6VZ4 - chains G and I of the 14 polymer chains in the assembly; structure by electron microscopy, 3.90 A resolution.

== Chain G ==
Protein: Histone H2A
Organism: Xenopus laevis
UniProtKB: Q6AZJ8 (Q6AZJ8_XENLA); numbering as in UniProt (aligned over 1-130)
Amino-acid sequence (130 residues; numbered 1 to 130; the number before each row is that of its first residue):
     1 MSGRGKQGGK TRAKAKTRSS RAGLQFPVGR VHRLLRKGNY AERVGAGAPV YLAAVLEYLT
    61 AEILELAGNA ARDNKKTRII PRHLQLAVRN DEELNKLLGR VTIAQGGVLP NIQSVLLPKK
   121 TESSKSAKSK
Disordered / not traced: 1-12, 120-130

== Chain I ==
Molecule: 185-nt DNA strand
Organism: synthetic construct
Sequence (185 nucleotides; each row starts with the number of its first residue; numbers below 1 keep their minus sign (DA-19 is residue -19)):
   -19 ATCACCCTAG GTCTCTGATG CTCGAGAATC CCGGTGCCGA GGCCGCTCAA TTGGTCGTAG
    41 ACAGCTCTAG CACCGCTTAA ACGCACGTAC GCGCTGTCCC CCGCGTTTTA ACCGCCAAGG
   101 GGATTACTCC CTAGTCTCCA GGCACGTGTC AGATATATAC ATCCTGACAC GCGGTGAACA
   161 GCGAT
Disordered / not traced: -19 to 1, 148-165

== Chain G / chain I interface ==
Contacting residue pairs (11; chain G residue first):
  Lys14(G) - DT32(I)  phosphate contact
  Ala15(G) - DT32(I)  phosphate contact
  Lys16(G) - DT31(I)  phosphate contact
  Lys16(G) - DT32(I)  hydrogen bond to the phosphate
  Thr17(G) - DT31(I)  phosphate contact
  Arg18(G) - DT31(I)  phosphate contact
  Arg21(G) - DT32(I)  salt bridge to the phosphate
  Gly29(G) - DT31(I)  phosphate contact
  Arg33(G) - DA30(I)  salt bridge to the phosphate
  Arg43(G) - DA39(I)  hydrogen bond to the sugar
  Arg78(G) - DA20(I)  hydrogen bond to the sugar
Also at the interface, not in a pair above, chain G (12 interface residues in all): Ala13, Arg30
Also at the interface, not in a pair above, chain I (8 interface residues in all): DA29, DG33, DG37

== Overview ==
12 residues of chain G and 8 residues of chain I are in contact, with 3 hydrogen bonds and 2 salt bridges.
Polar contacts include Arg43(G)-DA39(I), Arg78(G)-DA20(I) and Lys16(G)-DT32(I).
Chain G is Histone H2A (Xenopus laevis) and chain I is a 185-nt DNA strand (synthetic construct); the
structure, Cryo-EM structure of Sth1-Arp7-Arp9-Rtt102 bound to the nucleosome in ADP Beryllium Fluoride state,
was determined by electron microscopy, deposited together with 6VZG.
